Entry 8ETS (electron microscopy, 3.04 A resolution); this record covers chains R and S of the 10 polymer chains in the assembly.

== Chain R ==
Protein: Actin-related protein 5
Organism: Saccharomyces cerevisiae S288C
UniProt: P53946 (ARP5_YEAST); numbering as in UniProt (aligned over 12-755)
Chain sequence (744 residues; numbered 12 to 755; the number before each row is that of its first residue):
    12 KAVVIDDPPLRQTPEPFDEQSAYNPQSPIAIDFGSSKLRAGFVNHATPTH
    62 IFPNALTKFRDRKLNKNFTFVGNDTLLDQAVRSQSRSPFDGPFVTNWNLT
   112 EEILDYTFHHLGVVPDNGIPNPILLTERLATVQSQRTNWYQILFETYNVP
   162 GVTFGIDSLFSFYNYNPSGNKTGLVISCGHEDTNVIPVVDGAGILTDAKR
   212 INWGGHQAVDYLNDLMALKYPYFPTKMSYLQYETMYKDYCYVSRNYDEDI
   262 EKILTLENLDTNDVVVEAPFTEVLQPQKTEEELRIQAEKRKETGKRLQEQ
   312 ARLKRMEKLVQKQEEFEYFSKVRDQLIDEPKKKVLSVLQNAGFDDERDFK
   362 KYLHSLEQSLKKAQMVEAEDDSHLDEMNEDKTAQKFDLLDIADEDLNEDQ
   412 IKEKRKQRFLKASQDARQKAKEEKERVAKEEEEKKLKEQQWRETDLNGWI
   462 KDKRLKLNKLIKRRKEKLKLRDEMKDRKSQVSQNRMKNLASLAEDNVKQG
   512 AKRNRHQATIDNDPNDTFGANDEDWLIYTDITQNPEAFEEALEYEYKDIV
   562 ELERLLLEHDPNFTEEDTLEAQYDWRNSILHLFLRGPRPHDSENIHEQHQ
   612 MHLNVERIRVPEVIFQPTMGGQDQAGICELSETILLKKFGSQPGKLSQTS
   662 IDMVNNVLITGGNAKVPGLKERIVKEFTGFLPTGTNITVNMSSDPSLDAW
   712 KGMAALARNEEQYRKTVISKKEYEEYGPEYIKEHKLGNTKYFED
Disordered / not traced: 283-583, 755
Curated features (UniProtKB/Swiss-Prot):
  - modified residue: T24 (Phosphothreonine), S383 (Phosphoserine)
  - cross-link: K12 (Glycyl lysine isopeptide (Lys-Gly) (interchain with G-Cter in ubiquitin))

== Chain S ==
Protein: Chromatin-remodeling complex subunit IES6
Organism: Saccharomyces cerevisiae S288C
UniProt: P32617 (IES6_YEAST); numbering as in UniProt (aligned over 28-166)
Chain sequence (139 residues; numbered 28 to 166; the number before each row is that of its first residue):
    28 ERLLFLRSVGERNEIGFPSRFKSAHYKKPTRRHKSARQLISDENKRINAL
    78 LTKANKAAESSTAARRLVPKATYFSVEAPPSIRPAKKYCDVTGLKGFYKS
   128 PTNNIRYHNAEIYQLIVKPMAPGVDQEYLKLRGANFVLK
Disordered / not traced: 84-93, 163-166

== How chain R and chain S interact ==
Residue-residue contacts (101; chain R residue first):
  F28(R) - R39(S)
  K74(R) - L31(S)
  K74(R) - R34(S)
  L75(R) - R34(S)
  F79(R) - R34(S)
  F79(R) - G37(S)
  F81(R) - L33(S)
  F81(R) - V36(S)  hydrophobic
  D85(R) - V36(S)
  D85(R) - N40(S)  hydrogen bond
  L88(R) - F32(S)  hydrophobic
  L88(R) - L33(S)  hydrophobic
  D89(R) - R29(S)  salt bridge
  D101(R) - A63(S)
  F104(R) - L66(S)  hydrophobic
  F104(R) - I67(S)  hydrophobic
  F104(R) - Y100(S)
  T106(R) - H60(S)
  T106(R) - K61(S)
  T106(R) - A63(S)
  W108(R) - R58(S)
  N109(R) - R58(S)
  E112(R) - K49(S)
  E112(R) - R58(S)  salt bridge
  D116(R) - F48(S)
  D116(R) - K49(S)  salt bridge
  Y117(R) - N40(S)
  H120(R) - R39(S)
  H120(R) - F48(S)
  H121(R) - N40(S)  hydrogen bond
  P126(R) - F48(S)  hydrophobic
  N128(R) - S50(S)  hydrogen bond
  G129(R) - F48(S)
  L140(R) - V103(S)  hydrophobic
  A141(R) - Y100(S)
  V143(R) - E70(S)
  Q144(R) - E70(S)
  Q144(R) - R73(S)  hydrogen bond
  S145(R) - L66(S)
  E156(R) - S50(S)
  E156(R) - H52(S)
  T157(R) - K49(S)
  T157(R) - S50(S)  hydrogen bond (backbone-backbone)
  N159(R) - S50(S)  hydrogen bond
  A209(R) - V103(S)
  K210(R) - S102(S)  hydrogen bond (side chain-backbone)
  K210(R) - V103(S)
  R211(R) - Y100(S)
  R211(R) - V103(S)  hydrogen bond (backbone-backbone)
  R211(R) - E104(S)
  R211(R) - A105(S)  hydrogen bond (backbone-backbone)
  D225(R) - L158(S)
  L229(R) - E154(S)
  L229(R) - Y155(S)  hydrophobic
  L229(R) - L158(S)  hydrophobic
  Y257(R) - Y115(S)
  D258(R) - K113(S)  salt bridge
  D258(R) - Y115(S)
  I261(R) - G120(S)
  I261(R) - L121(S)
  I261(R) - K122(S)
  E262(R) - K122(S)
  L265(R) - L121(S)  hydrophobic
  N588(R) - E138(S)
  S589(R) - E138(S)  hydrogen bond
  I590(R) - H135(S)
  I590(R) - N136(S)
  I590(R) - E138(S)  hydrogen bond (backbone-side chain)
  L591(R) - E138(S)  hydrogen bond (backbone-side chain)
  L591(R) - I139(S)  hydrophobic
  L591(R) - L142(S)  hydrophobic
  F594(R) - V118(S)
  F594(R) - T119(S)
  V616(R) - T119(S)
  R620(R) - G120(S)
  Q627(R) - K113(S)
  Q627(R) - Y115(S)
  T629(R) - A112(S)
  M630(R) - Y115(S)  hydrophobic
  M630(R) - L158(S)
  M630(R) - R159(S)
  G631(R) - L158(S)
  G632(R) - L158(S)
  G632(R) - R159(S)
  D634(R) - P107(S)
  Q635(R) - E104(S)  hydrogen bond
  Q635(R) - A105(S)  hydrogen bond (side chain-backbone)
  Q635(R) - P106(S)
  A636(R) - P106(S)  hydrogen bond (backbone-backbone)
  E640(R) - S108(S)  hydrogen bond
  E640(R) - I109(S)  hydrogen bond (side chain-backbone)
  E640(R) - R110(S)  salt bridge
  L641(R) - A105(S)  hydrophobic
  L641(R) - P106(S)
  E643(R) - R110(S)  salt bridge
  Y752(R) - A98(S)
  F753(R) - L77(S)  hydrophobic
  F753(R) - P96(S)  hydrophobic
  E754(R) - L94(S)
  E754(R) - V95(S)
  E754(R) - K97(S)
Also at the interface, not in a pair above, chain R (73 interface residues in all): F70, F119, V124, I130, Q152, Y158, I212, N213, Y222, L226, H592, C639, K751
Also at the interface, not in a pair above, chain S (61 interface residues in all): E38, R47, A51, P56, S62, C116, G160

== In short ==
73 residues of chain R and 61 residues of chain S are in contact; the contacts include 17 hydrogen bonds and 6
salt bridges. Polar pairs include D89(R)-R29(S), E112(R)-R58(S) and D116(R)-K49(S).
Chain R is Actin-related protein 5 and chain S is Chromatin-remodeling complex subunit IES6, both from
Saccharomyces cerevisiae S288C; the structure, Class1 of the INO80-Hexasome complex, was determined by
electron microscopy, deposited together with 8ETT, 8ETU, 8ETV, 8ETW, 8EU9, 8EUE, 8EUF and 8EUJ.
